PDB entry 3NKK | X-ray diffraction, 1.12 A resolution | chain A

# Chain A
Protein: Cationic trypsin
From: Bos taurus
Notes: EC 3.4.21.4
UniProt: P00760 (TRY1_BOVIN); the construct lacks a stretch of the UniProt sequence and is renumbered around it, so the offset changes along the chain: 16-34 = UniProt 24-42; 37-67 = UniProt 43-73; 69-125 = UniProt 74-130; 127-130 = UniProt 131-134; 6 more segments
Sequence (223 residues; row label = number of the first residue in the row; note: 10 numbers in that range are skipped by the numbering (no residue carries them; nothing is unmodelled there)):
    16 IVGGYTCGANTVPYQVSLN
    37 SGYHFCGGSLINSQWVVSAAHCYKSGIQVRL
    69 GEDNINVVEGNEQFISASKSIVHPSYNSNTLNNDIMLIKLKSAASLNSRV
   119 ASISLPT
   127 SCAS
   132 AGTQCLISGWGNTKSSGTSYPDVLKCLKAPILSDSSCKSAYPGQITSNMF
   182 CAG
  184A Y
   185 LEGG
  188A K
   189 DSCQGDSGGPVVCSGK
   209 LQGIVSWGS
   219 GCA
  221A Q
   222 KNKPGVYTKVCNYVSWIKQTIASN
Disulfides: Cys22-Cys157, Cys42-Cys58, Cys128-Cys232, Cys136-Cys201, Cys168-Cys182, Cys191-Cys220
Ion coordination: Ca2+: Glu70, Asn72, Val75, Glu80
Residues lining bound ligands: 3-fluoro-4-methylbenzenecarboximidamide (JLZ): His57, Asp189, Ser190, Cys191, Gln192, Asp194, Ser195, Val213, Ser214, Trp215, Gly216, Ser217, Gly219, Cys220, Gly226, Tyr228
Swiss-Prot annotation at these positions:
  - active site (Charge relay system): His57, Asp102, Ser195
  - binding site (Ca(2+)): Glu70, Asn72, Val75, Glu80
  - binding site (substrate): Asp189, Ser190, Gln192, Gly193, Ser195

# Summary
Ligands of chain A: 3-fluoro-4-methylbenzenecarboximidamide. Glu70, Asn72, Val75 and Glu80 coordinate Ca2+.
From UniProt: 3 active-site residues, 4 Ca2+-binding residues and 5 substrate-binding residues.
Chain A is Cationic trypsin (Bos taurus); the structure, Trypsin in complex with fluorine containing fragment,
was determined by X-ray diffraction (same publication as 3NK8).
